9G2T - chains A and B; structure by electron microscopy, 3.15 A resolution.

Chain A:
Protein: Mycobactin import ATP-binding/permease protein IrtA
Organism: Mycolicibacterium thermoresistibile ATCC 19527
Notes: EC 7.2.2.-
UniProt: G7CBF5 (IRTA_MYCT3); numbering as in UniProt (aligned over 315-908)
Amino-acid sequence (595 residues; numbered 314 to 908; the number before each row is that of its first residue):
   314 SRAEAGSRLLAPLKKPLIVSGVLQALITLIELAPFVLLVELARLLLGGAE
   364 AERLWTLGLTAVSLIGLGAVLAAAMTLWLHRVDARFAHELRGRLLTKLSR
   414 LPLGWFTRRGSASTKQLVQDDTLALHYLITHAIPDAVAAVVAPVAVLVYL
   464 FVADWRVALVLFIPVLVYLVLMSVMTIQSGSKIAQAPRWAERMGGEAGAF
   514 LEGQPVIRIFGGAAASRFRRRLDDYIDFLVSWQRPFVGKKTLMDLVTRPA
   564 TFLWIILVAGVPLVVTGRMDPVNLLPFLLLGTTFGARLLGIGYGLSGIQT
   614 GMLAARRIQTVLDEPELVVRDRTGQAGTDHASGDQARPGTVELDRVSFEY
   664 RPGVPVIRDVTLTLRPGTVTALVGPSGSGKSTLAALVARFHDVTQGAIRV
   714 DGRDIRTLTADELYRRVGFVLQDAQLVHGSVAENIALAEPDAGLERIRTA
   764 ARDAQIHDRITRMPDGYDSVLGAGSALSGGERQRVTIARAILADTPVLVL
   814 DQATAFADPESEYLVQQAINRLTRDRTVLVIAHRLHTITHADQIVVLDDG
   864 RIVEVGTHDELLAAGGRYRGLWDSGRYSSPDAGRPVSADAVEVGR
Not modelled in the structure: 314-315, 637-649, 891-908
Sequence notes: expression tag (314); engineered mutation Gln815 (Glu in G7CBF5)
Ion coordination: Mg2+: Ser694, Gln735 (together with ATP)
Residues lining bound ligands:
  - ATP (adenosine-5'-triphosphate), molecule 1: Thr420, Tyr663, Arg664, Val669, Pro688, Ser689, Gly690, Ser691, Gly692, Lys693, Ser694, Thr695, Gln735, Gln815, His846
  - ATP, molecule 2: Arg772, Arg775, Gly787, Ser788, Ala789, Leu790, Ser791, Gly792, Gly793, Glu794, Phe819
UniProt features mapped onto this chain:
  - binding site (ATP): Gly687 to Ser694

Chain B:
Protein: Mycobactin import ATP-binding/permease protein IrtB
Organism: Mycolicibacterium thermoresistibile ATCC 19527
Notes: EC 7.2.2.-
UniProt: G7CBF6 (IRTB_MYCT3); numbering as in UniProt (aligned over 1-579)
Amino-acid sequence (586 residues; row label = number of the first residue in the row):
     1 MIRTLLRLVPAEKRGAVAGYAVLTLLSVLLRAVGAVLLIPLLAALFSDTP
    51 SDAWLWLGWLTAVTLAGWVTDTNTARLGFDLGFAVLSRTQHDMADRLPNV
   101 AMSWFTPDNTATARQAIAATGPELAGLVVNLLTPLIGAALLPAAIGVALL
   151 FVSVPLGLAALAGVAVLFGALALSGRLSRAADKVAGETNSAFTERIIEFA
   201 RTQQALRAARRVEPARSQVGSALAAQHGAGLRLLTMQIPGQVLFSLAGQV
   251 ALIGFRGMAVWLTVRGQLGVPEAIALIVVLVRYLEPFAAIADLAPALETT
   301 RATLNRIQAVLDAPTLPAGRRRLDRTGAAPSIEFDDVRFSYGDEVVLDGV
   351 SFTLRPGNTTAIVGPSGSGKTTILSLIAGLQQPASGRVLLDGVDVTTLDP
   401 EARRAAVSVVFQHPYLFDGTLRDNVLVGDPEADPDDVTAAMRLARVDELL
   451 DRLPDGDATVVGEGGTALSGGERQRVSIARALLKPAPVLLVDQATSALDN
   501 ANEAAVVDALTADPRPRTRVIVAHRLASIRHADRVLFVEAGRVVEDGAID
   551 ELLAAGGRFAQFWAQQQAASEWAIGSTARALEVLFQ
Not modelled in the structure: 1, 566-586
Sequence notes: engineered mutation Arg256 (Ala in G7CBF6), Gln493 (Glu in G7CBF6); expression tag (580-586)
Ion coordination: Mg2+: Thr371 (together with ATP)
Residues lining bound ligands:
  - ATP (adenosine-5'-triphosphate), molecule 1: Tyr341, Val346, Pro365, Ser366, Gly367, Ser368, Gly369, Lys370, Thr371, Thr372, Gln412, Gln493, His524
  - ATP, molecule 2: Arg452, Leu453, Thr466, Ala467, Leu468, Ser469, Gly470, Gly471, Glu472, Ala497
UniProt features mapped onto this chain:
  - binding site (ATP): Gly364 to Thr371
From the paper describing this entry:
  - conformationally variable residues (side-chain flip): Arg256
  - mutagenesis - Q249A, Q249F, Q249L: increased catalytic activity
  - mutagenesis - Q249R: unchanged catalytic activity

How chain A and chain B interact:
Pairs across the interface - 228 pairs, chain A then chain B:
  Leu351(A) with Arg256(B)
  Ala355(A) with Ile274(B)
  Leu358(A) with Val260(B), hydrophobic; Val270(B); Ile277(B), hydrophobic
  Leu359(A) with Val270(B), hydrophobic; Ile274(B), hydrophobic
  Leu367(A) with Val260(B), hydrophobic
  Val375(A) with Ile253(B), hydrophobic
  Ile378(A) with Gln249(B)
  Ala382(A) with Leu246(B), hydrophobic
  Ala386(A) with Val242(B), hydrophobic
  Leu390(A) with Ile238(B), hydrophobic
  Ala397(A) with His227(B); Leu231(B), hydrophobic
  Arg398(A) with His227(B)
  His401(A) with Leu223(B); His227(B)
  Arg404(A) with Leu223(B); Gln226(B)
  Gly405(A) with Leu223(B)
  Leu408(A) with Val219(B), hydrophobic; Leu223(B), hydrophobic
  Thr409(A) with Pro214(B)
  Leu411(A) with Phe199(B), hydrophobic; Arg207(B), hydrogen bond (backbone-side chain)
  Ser412(A) with Arg207(B); Val212(B)
  Arg413(A) with Arg207(B)
  Leu414(A) with Arg207(B), hydrogen bond (backbone-side chain)
  Leu416(A) with Gln203(B); Gln204(B); Arg207(B)
  Phe419(A) with Ala200(B); Gln203(B); Arg207(B)
  Ser424(A) with Ile197(B); Ala200(B); Arg201(B); Glu463(B), hydrogen bond
  Thr427(A) with Ile196(B); Ala200(B)
  Lys428(A) with Thr193(B); Ile196(B)
  Val431(A) with Phe192(B), hydrophobic; Ile196(B), hydrophobic
  Gln432(A) with Asn189(B), hydrogen bond; Phe192(B); Thr193(B), hydrogen bond; Ile196(B)
  Ala510(A) with Ile117(B), hydrophobic
  Ala512(A) with Tyr415(B); Phe417(B)
  Phe513(A) with Ala94(B); Leu97(B), hydrophobic; Pro98(B), hydrophobic
  Leu514(A) with Leu97(B), hydrophobic; Arg114(B); Ile117(B), hydrophobic
  Glu515(A) with Tyr415(B)
  Gly516(A) with Tyr415(B); Phe417(B)
  Gln517(A) with Pro98(B)
  Pro518(A) with Phe411(B)
  Val519(A) with Phe411(B), hydrophobic; Tyr415(B); Phe417(B), hydrophobic; Arg480(B)
  Ile520(A) with Phe417(B), hydrophobic
  Arg521(A) with Leu97(B), hydrogen bond (side chain-backbone); Pro98(B), hydrogen bond (side chain-backbone); Val100(B), hydrogen bond (side chain-backbone); Met102(B); Phe105(B); Leu380(B); Arg404(B), hydrogen bond (backbone-side chain)
  Ile522(A) with Leu380(B), hydrophobic; Arg404(B); Val407(B); Val409(B), hydrophobic; Phe411(B), hydrophobic; Lys484(B), hydrogen bond (backbone-side chain)
  Phe523(A) with Val409(B); Phe411(B), hydrophobic; Val427(B); Gly428(B); Arg480(B); Ala481(B), hydrophobic; Lys484(B)
  Gly524(A) with Val427(B)
  Gly525(A) with Arg404(B)
  Ala526(A) with Pro98(B), hydrophobic
  Arg530(A) with Phe417(B); Asp418(B), hydrogen bond (side chain-backbone)
  Phe531(A) with Ala94(B), hydrophobic; Ile117(B), hydrophobic
  Arg532(A) with His91(B); Ala94(B); Asp95(B), salt bridge
  Leu535(A) with Gln90(B); His91(B); Thr120(B)
  Asp536(A) with His91(B), salt bridge
  Tyr538(A) with Thr120(B); Gly121(B)
  Leu542(A) with Phe83(B), hydrophobic; Thr120(B); Pro122(B)
  Val543(A) with Phe83(B), hydrophobic
  Trp545(A) with Pro122(B), hydrophobic
  Gln546(A) with Phe79(B); Pro122(B)
  Arg547(A) with Phe79(B); Asp80(B), salt bridge
  Thr554(A) with Ala75(B)
  Leu555(A) with Thr72(B)
  Leu558(A) with Asp71(B); Thr72(B)
  Arg561(A) with Trp68(B); Asp71(B), salt bridge; Glu285(B)
  Pro562(A) with Glu285(B)
  Ala563(A) with Arg282(B)
  Thr564(A) with Trp68(B), hydrogen bond
  Leu566(A) with Leu38(B), hydrophobic
  Trp567(A) with Thr61(B), hydrogen bond; Trp68(B), hydrophobic
  Leu570(A) with Leu38(B), hydrophobic; Leu41(B), hydrophobic; Leu42(B), hydrophobic; Leu57(B)
  Val574(A) with Ala53(B), hydrophobic; Leu57(B), hydrophobic
  Pro575(A) with Trp54(B), hydrophobic
  Val577(A) with Leu45(B), hydrophobic
  Val578(A) with Pro50(B); Trp54(B)
  Pro584(A) with Phe46(B)
  Leu587(A) with Leu45(B), hydrophobic
  Leu588(A) with Ile274(B), hydrophobic
  Leu591(A) with Leu42(B), hydrophobic; Val278(B), hydrophobic
  Leu630(A) with Arg207(B)
  Arg664(A) with Pro454(B); Asp455(B), salt bridge
  Val667(A) with Pro454(B), hydrophobic
  Gly687(A) with Asp499(B)
  Pro688(A) with Asp499(B)
  Ser689(A) with Arg452(B); Arg475(B), hydrogen bond; Asp499(B); Asn502(B), hydrogen bond
  Gly690(A) with Arg452(B); Ser469(B)
  Phe703(A) with Gln204(B); Arg207(B)
  Tyr727(A) with Arg207(B); Ala208(B); Arg210(B), hydrogen bond (backbone-side chain)
  Arg728(A) with Arg210(B)
  Leu734(A) with Gln204(B); Ala205(B)
  Gln735(A) with Gly470(B); Ala497(B)
  Asp736(A) with Arg473(B), salt bridge
  Gln738(A) with Arg201(B); Thr202(B); Gln204(B); Ala205(B), hydrogen bond (side chain-backbone)
  Val740(A) with Glu198(B); Leu206(B), hydrophobic; Gln218(B)
  His741(A) with Pro107(B); Arg195(B), hydrogen bond (backbone-side chain); Glu198(B), hydrogen bond (backbone-side chain)
  Glu746(A) with Arg211(B), salt bridge
  Leu750(A) with Ala205(B); Ala209(B), hydrophobic; Arg211(B)
  Ala751(A) with Ala209(B); Arg210(B)
  Arg775(A) with Glu344(B)
  Pro777(A) with Glu344(B)
  Gly785(A) with Pro107(B)
  Ala786(A) with Phe105(B); Thr106(B); Pro107(B)
  Gly787(A) with Phe105(B)
  Gly792(A) with Gln412(B); His413(B)
  Gly793(A) with Ser366(B); Gln412(B)
  Glu794(A) with Gly367(B)
  Arg795(A) with His413(B)
  Arg797(A) with Ser366(B)
  Arg802(A) with Ala205(B)
  Gln815(A) with Ala497(B)
  Phe819(A) with Gln412(B); Gln493(B); Ser496(B); His524(B), hydrogen bond (backbone-side chain)
  Ala820(A) with His524(B)
  Asp821(A) with Gly364(B); Pro365(B); Ser366(B); His524(B); Phe562(B)
  Pro822(A) with Phe562(B); Trp563(B), hydrophobic; Gln565(B)
  Glu823(A) with Gln561(B)
  His846(A) with Ala497(B); Leu498(B); Asp499(B); Asn500(B); Arg525(B)
  Arg847(A) with His524(B); Arg525(B)
  Leu848(A) with Asn500(B)
  His849(A) with Gln565(B)
  Leu884(A) with Asp499(B); Asn500(B), hydrogen bond (backbone-side chain); Ala501(B)
  Ser887(A) with Asn500(B), hydrogen bond (side chain-backbone); Ala501(B); Ala504(B)
  Gly888(A) with Asn500(B); Ala527(B)
Also at the interface, not in a pair above, chain A (144 interface residues in all): Phe348, Leu354, Ala364, Gly379, Thr389, His393, Pro415, Thr420, Gly423, Met506, Gly511, Ile539, Val550, Lys553, Val571, Leu592, Thr595, Asp724, Phe732, Leu739, Pro753, Met776, Ser791, Ala818, Glu825, Asp862, Trp885, Tyr890
Also at the interface, not in a pair above, chain B (143 interface residues in all): Ser51, Leu60, Thr64, Leu86, Ser87, Asn99, Ala101, Thr110, Ala113, Val129, Asn130, Arg216, Ala224, Leu234, Thr263, Val264, Val281, Ala378, Ser408, Gly419, Asn424, Glu448, Gly462, Gly471, Arg530

In short:
The interface between chain A and chain B involves 144 residues on one side and 143 on the other, with 22
hydrogen bonds and 7 salt bridges. Among the polar pairs are Arg532(A)-Asp95(B), Asp536(A)-His91(B) and
Arg547(A)-Asp80(B). The paper reports that Q249A, Q249F and Q249L of chain B increase catalytic activity;
conformational variability at Arg256(B).
Here chain A is Mycobactin import ATP-binding/permease protein IrtA and chain B is Mycobactin import
ATP-binding/permease protein IrtB, both from Mycolicibacterium thermoresistibile ATCC 19527. Entry 9G2T
(Cryo-EM structure of IrtAB 2xEQ, A256R_IrtB mutant in LMNG) was determined by electron microscopy together
with 9FW3, 9FXC, 9G2K, 9G2L, 9G2M, 9G2S and 7 further entries from the same study.
